PDB entry 4QUX | X-ray diffraction, 3.00 A resolution | chains C and D of the 28 polymer chains in the assembly

# Chain C
Protein: Proteasome subunit alpha type-4
Source organism: Saccharomyces cerevisiae
Notes: EC 3.4.25.1
UniProt: P40303 (PSA4_YEAST); residues -1 to 252 here correspond to UniProt positions 1-254 (UniProt number = residue number + 2)
Sequence (254 residues; row label = number of the first residue in the row; numbers below 1 keep their minus sign (Met-1 is residue -1)):
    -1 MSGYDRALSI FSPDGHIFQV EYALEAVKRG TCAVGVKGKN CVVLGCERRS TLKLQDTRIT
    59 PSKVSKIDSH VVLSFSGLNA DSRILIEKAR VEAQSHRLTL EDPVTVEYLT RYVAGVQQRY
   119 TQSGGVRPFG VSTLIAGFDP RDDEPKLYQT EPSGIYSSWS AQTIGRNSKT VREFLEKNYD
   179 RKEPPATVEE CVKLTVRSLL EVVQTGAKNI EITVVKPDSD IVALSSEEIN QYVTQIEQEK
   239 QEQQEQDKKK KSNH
Unresolved in the structure: -1 to 0, 241-252
Curated features (UniProtKB/Swiss-Prot):
  - modified residue: Thr58 (Phosphothreonine)

# Chain D
Protein: Proteasome subunit alpha type-5
Source organism: Saccharomyces cerevisiae
Notes: EC 3.4.25.1
UniProt: P32379 (PSA5_YEAST); residues -7 to 252 here correspond to UniProt positions 1-260 (UniProt number = residue number + 8)
Sequence (260 residues; each row starts with the number of its first residue; numbers below 1 keep their minus sign (Met-7 is residue -7)):
    -7 MFLTRSEYDR GVSTFSPEGR LFQVEYSLEA IKLGSTAIGI ATKEGVVLGV EKRATSPLLE
    53 SDSIEKIVEI DRHIGCAMSG LTADARSMIE HARTAAVTHN LYYDEDINVE SLTQSVCDLA
   113 LRFGEGASGE ERLMSRPFGV ALLIAGHDAD DGYQLFHAEP SGTFYRYNAK AIGSGSEGAQ
   173 AELLNEWHSS LTLKEAELLV LKILKQVMEE KLDENNAQLS CITKQDGFKI YDNEKTAELI
   233 KELKEKEAAE SPEEADVEMS
Unresolved in the structure: -7 to 0, 118-124, 243-252

# Chain C / chain D interface
Residue-residue contacts (62):
  Asp3(C) with Glu117(D)
  Arg4(C) with Glu117(D)
  Ala5(C) with Val4(D), hydrophobic; Glu117(D), hydrogen bond (backbone-side chain); Ser127(D)
  Ser7(C) with Ser127(D); Arg128(D)
  Ile8(C) with Gln15(D)
  Phe9(C) with Gln15(D); Tyr18(D); Ser19(D); Ala22(D), hydrophobic; Leu73(D), hydrophobic; Arg128(D); Pro129(D); Gly131(D)
  Ser10(C) with Tyr18(D)
  Pro11(C) with Tyr18(D), hydrophobic; Glu21(D)
  Gly13(C) with Tyr18(D); Glu21(D); Ala22(D)
  His14(C) with Leu25(D)
  Ile15(C) with Leu73(D), hydrophobic; Arg128(D)
  Lys35(C) with Glu52(D), salt bridge
  Gln116(C) with Ala75(D); Asp76(D)
  Thr119(C) with Arg128(D), hydrogen bond (backbone-side chain)
  Gln120(C) with Met126(D); Ser127(D), hydrogen bond (backbone-backbone); Arg128(D); Pro129(D); Phe130(D)
  Ser121(C) with Ser127(D)
  Gly122(C) with Ser127(D)
  Ser151(C) with Ala75(D)
  Gly152(C) with Ala75(D)
  Ile153(C) with Thr74(D); Ala75(D), hydrophobic
  Ser155(C) with Leu51(D); Ser55(D)
  Ser156(C) with Leu51(D); Glu52(D), hydrogen bond (backbone-backbone); Ser55(D), hydrogen bond (backbone-side chain)
  Trp157(C) with Thr47(D); Ser48(D); Leu50(D); Leu51(D); Glu52(D)
  Ser158(C) with Leu50(D), hydrogen bond (backbone-backbone); Glu52(D), hydrogen bond
  Ala159(C) with Leu50(D)
  Leu173(C) with Leu50(D), hydrophobic
  Glu174(C) with Ser48(D), hydrogen bond; Pro49(D); Leu50(D)
  Tyr177(C) with Leu50(D), hydrophobic
  Arg179(C) with Pro49(D), hydrogen bond (side chain-backbone); Leu50(D), hydrogen bond (side chain-backbone); Leu51(D), hydrogen bond (side chain-backbone); Glu52(D)
Interface residues without a listed pair, chain C (31 interface residues in all): Asp12, Arg170
Interface residues without a listed pair, chain D (27 interface residues in all): Asp1, Ser79

# Summary
31 residues of chain C face 27 of chain D across their interface, with 11 hydrogen bonds and 1 salt bridge.
Polar contacts include Lys35(C)-Glu52(D), Ala5(C)-Glu117(D) and Thr119(C)-Arg128(D).
Here chain C is Proteasome subunit alpha type-4 and chain D is Proteasome subunit alpha type-5, both from
Saccharomyces cerevisiae. Entry 4QUX (yCP beta5-A49T-mutant) was determined by X-ray diffraction together with
4QUY, 4QV0, 4QV1, 4QV3, 4QV4, 4QV5 and 42 further entries from the same study.
